Entry 6X5E (X-ray diffraction, 2.29 A resolution); this record covers chains L and H.

[Chain L]
Molecule: ch88.2 Fab light chain
Organism: Mus musculus
Notes: antibody fragment or engineered binder
Amino-acid sequence (214 residues; each row starts with the number of its first residue):
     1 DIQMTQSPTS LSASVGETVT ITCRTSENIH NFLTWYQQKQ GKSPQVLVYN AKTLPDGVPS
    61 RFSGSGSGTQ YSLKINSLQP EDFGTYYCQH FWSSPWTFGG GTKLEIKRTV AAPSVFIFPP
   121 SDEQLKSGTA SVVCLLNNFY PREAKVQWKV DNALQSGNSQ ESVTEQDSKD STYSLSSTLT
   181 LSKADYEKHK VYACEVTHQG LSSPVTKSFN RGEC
Not modelled in the structure: 214
Cystine bridges: Cys23-Cys88, Cys134-Cys194
Ion coordination: Ni2+: Asp185, Lys188, His189
Reported in the primary citation:
  - binding site for Ni2+: Glu27 (from molecular simulation)

[Chain H]
Molecule: ch88.2 Fab heavy chain
Organism: Mus musculus
Notes: antibody fragment or engineered binder
Amino-acid sequence (227 residues; each row starts with the number of its first residue):
     1 EVKLEESGGG LVQPGGSMKL SCAASGFTFS DAWMNWVRQS PEKGLEWVAE IRSKVINPAI
    61 YYAESVKERF TILRDDSKSS VYLQMNSLRA EDTGIYYCSR STMITTRDPS RYFDVWGAGT
   121 TVTVSSASTK GPSVFPLAPS SKSTSGGTAA LGCLVKDYFP EPVTVSWNSG ALTSGVHTFP
   181 AVLQSSGLYS LSSVVTVPSS SLGTQTYICN VNHKPSNTKV DKKVEPK
Not modelled in the structure: 140-146, 227
Cystine bridges: Cys22-Cys98, Cys153-Cys209
Reported in the primary citation:
  - conformationally variable residues (order/disorder transition): Ser101 to Tyr112

[Interface between chain L and chain H]
Pairs across the interface (59):
  Phe32(L) - Arg111(H)
  Thr34(L) - Arg111(H)  hydrogen bond (side chain-backbone)
  Thr34(L) - Tyr112(H)
  Tyr36(L) - Tyr112(H)
  Tyr36(L) - Phe113(H)  hydrogen bond (side chain-backbone)
  Tyr36(L) - Trp116(H)  hydrophobic
  Gln38(L) - Gln39(H)  hydrogen bond
  Gln38(L) - Tyr97(H)  hydrogen bond
  Lys42(L) - Tyr97(H)
  Ser43(L) - Tyr97(H)
  Ser43(L) - Trp116(H)
  Ser43(L) - Gly117(H)  hydrogen bond (side chain-backbone)
  Ser43(L) - Ala118(H)
  Pro44(L) - Leu45(H)  hydrophobic
  Pro44(L) - Trp116(H)  hydrogen bond (backbone-side chain)
  Val46(L) - Tyr112(H)  hydrophobic
  Tyr49(L) - Ser110(H)
  Tyr49(L) - Arg111(H)
  Tyr49(L) - Tyr112(H)  hydrophobic
  Tyr87(L) - Gln39(H)  hydrogen bond
  Tyr87(L) - Gly44(H)
  Tyr87(L) - Leu45(H)  hydrophobic
  Gln89(L) - Phe113(H)
  Phe91(L) - Arg111(H)
  Phe91(L) - Tyr112(H)  hydrophobic
  Phe91(L) - Phe113(H)  hydrophobic
  Ser94(L) - Trp47(H)
  Ser94(L) - Tyr61(H)
  Pro95(L) - Trp47(H)  hydrophobic
  Trp96(L) - Asn35(H)
  Trp96(L) - Trp47(H)
  Trp96(L) - Glu50(H)  hydrogen bond
  Trp96(L) - Arg52(H)
  Phe98(L) - Leu45(H)
  Phe98(L) - Trp47(H)
  Phe116(L) - Ala150(H)  hydrophobic
  Phe118(L) - Ala138(H)
  Phe118(L) - Ala150(H)
  Ser121(L) - Phe135(H)
  Ser121(L) - Pro136(H)
  Glu123(L) - Phe135(H)
  Gln124(L) - Phe135(H)
  Gln124(L) - Leu154(H)
  Ser131(L) - Leu154(H)
  Leu135(L) - Ala150(H)  hydrophobic
  Leu135(L) - Phe179(H)  hydrophobic
  Leu135(L) - Val194(H)  hydrophobic
  Asn137(L) - His177(H)  hydrogen bond
  Asn138(L) - His177(H)
  Gln160(L) - Val182(H)
  Gln160(L) - Leu183(H)
  Ser162(L) - Phe179(H)
  Ser162(L) - Val182(H)
  Val163(L) - Pro180(H)
  Lys169(L) - Ser174(H)
  Ser174(L) - His177(H)
  Ser174(L) - Phe179(H)
  Leu175(L) - Phe179(H)
  Ser176(L) - Phe179(H)
Other interface residues (no listed pair), chain L (39 interface residues in all): Asn50, Pro55, Thr129, Val133, Glu161, Thr164, Asp167
Other interface residues (no listed pair), chain H (38 interface residues in all): Val37, Glu46, Met103, Leu137, Pro139, Thr148, Ala149, Leu151, Lys156, Thr196

[Summary]
39 residues of chain L face 38 of chain H across their interface; the contacts include 9 hydrogen bonds. Polar
contacts include Thr34(L)-Arg111(H), Tyr36(L)-Phe113(H) and Gln38(L)-Gln39(H). Asp185(L), Lys188(L) and
His189(L) form the Ni2+ site. The paper reports a binding site for Ni2+ at Glu27(L); conformational
variability at Ser101(H).
Chain L is ch88.2 Fab light chain and chain H is ch88.2 Fab heavy chain, both from Mus musculus; the
structure, Crystal structure of a Lewis-binding Fab (ch88.2), was determined by X-ray diffraction.
